5DLJ - chains B and F of the 8 polymer chains in the assembly; structure by X-ray diffraction, 2.60 A resolution.

# Chain B
Name: CRISPR-associated endonuclease Cas1
Organism: Escherichia coli K12
Notes: EC 3.1.-.-
Reference sequence: Q46896 (CAS1_ECOLI); residues 2-281 here = UniProt positions 2-281
Sequence (280 residues; numbered 2 to 281; the number before each row is that of its first residue):
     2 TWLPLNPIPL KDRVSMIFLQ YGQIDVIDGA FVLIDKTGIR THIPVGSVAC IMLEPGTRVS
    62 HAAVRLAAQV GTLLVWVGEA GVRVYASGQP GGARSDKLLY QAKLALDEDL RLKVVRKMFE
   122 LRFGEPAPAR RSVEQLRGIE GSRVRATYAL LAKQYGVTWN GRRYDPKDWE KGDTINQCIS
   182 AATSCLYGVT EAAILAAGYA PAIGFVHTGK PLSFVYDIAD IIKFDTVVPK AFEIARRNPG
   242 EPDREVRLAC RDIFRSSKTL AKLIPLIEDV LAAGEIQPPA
Reported in the primary citation:
  - binding site for 39-mer DNA N1-F: Trp3, Tyr22, Val27, Asp29, Gly30, Arg59, Ser61, Glu80, Arg84, Tyr86, Arg163, Trp170, Thr184, Tyr188, His208, Tyr217, Arg245, Arg248

# Chain F
Name: CRISPR-associated endoribonuclease Cas2
Organism: Escherichia coli K12
Notes: EC 3.1.-.-
Reference sequence: P45956 (CAS2_ECOLI); residue numbers follow UniProt; this construct covers 1-78
Sequence (78 residues; numbered 1 to 78; the number before each row is that of its first residue):
     1 MSMLVVVTEN VPPRLRGRLA IWLLEVRAGV YVGDVSAKIR EMIWEQIAGL AEEGNVVMAW
    61 ATNTETGFEF QTFGLNRR
Reported in the primary citation:
  - binding site for 39-mer DNA N1-F: Asn10, Arg14, Arg16, Arg77, Arg78

# Chain B / chain F interface
Residue-residue contacts (29):
  Thr2(B) - Arg14(F)
  Thr2(B) - Gly49(F)
  Leu4(B) - Arg18(F)  hydrogen bond (backbone-side chain)
  Leu4(B) - Glu45(F)
  Leu4(B) - Gly49(F)
  Pro5(B) - Arg18(F)
  Pro5(B) - Gln46(F)  hydrogen bond (backbone-side chain)
  Leu6(B) - Arg18(F)
  Leu6(B) - Trp22(F)  hydrophobic
  Ile9(B) - Trp22(F)
  Ile9(B) - Ile39(F)  hydrophobic
  Pro10(B) - Ile39(F)
  Asp13(B) - Met1(F)
  Asp13(B) - Ser36(F)
  Asp29(B) - Pro13(F)
  Asp29(B) - Gly17(F)
  Gly30(B) - Ile21(F)
  Ala31(B) - Gly17(F)
  Ala31(B) - Ala20(F)  hydrophobic
  Ile44(B) - Ala20(F)
  Pro45(B) - Ala20(F)
  Pro45(B) - Ile21(F)
  Pro45(B) - Trp22(F)
  Val46(B) - Ile21(F)  hydrogen bond (backbone-backbone)
  Gly47(B) - Ile21(F)  hydrogen bond (backbone-backbone)
  Ser48(B) - Ile21(F)
  Ser48(B) - Trp22(F)  hydrogen bond (side chain-backbone)
  Leu67(B) - Ile21(F)  hydrophobic
  Val71(B) - Ile21(F)  hydrophobic
Interface residues without a listed pair, chain B (19 interface residues in all): Trp3, His43
Interface residues without a listed pair, chain F (16 interface residues in all): Leu23, Leu24, Leu50

# Summary
19 residues of chain B and 16 residues of chain F are in contact, with 5 hydrogen bonds. Polar contacts
include Leu4(B)-Arg18(F), Pro5(B)-Gln46(F) and Ser48(B)-Trp22(F). From the paper: a binding site for 39-mer
DNA N1-F at Trp3(B), Tyr22(B) and Asn10(F) among others.
Here chain B is CRISPR-associated endonuclease Cas1 and chain F is CRISPR-associated endoribonuclease Cas2,
both from Escherichia coli K12. Entry 5DLJ (Crystal Structure of Cas-DNA-N1 complex) was determined by X-ray
diffraction together with 5DQT, 5DQU and 5DQZ from the same study.
